Entry 5HQ2 (X-ray diffraction, 4.50 A resolution (low resolution: residue-level contacts below are approximate; hydrogen-bond / salt-bridge calls are withheld)); this record covers chains A and B of the 8 polymer chains in the assembly.

Chain A:
Name: Histone H3.2
Organism: Xenopus laevis
UniProt: P84233 (H32_XENLA); residues 1-135 here correspond to UniProt positions 2-136 (UniProt number = residue number + 1)
Amino-acid sequence (135 residues; row label = number of the first residue in the row):
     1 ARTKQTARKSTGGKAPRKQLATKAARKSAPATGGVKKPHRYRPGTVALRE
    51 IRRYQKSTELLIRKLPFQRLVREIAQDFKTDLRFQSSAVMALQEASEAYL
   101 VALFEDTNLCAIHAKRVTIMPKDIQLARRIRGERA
Unresolved in the structure: 1-36
Construct notes: conflict Ala102 (Gly103 in P84233)

Chain B:
Name: Histone H4
Organism: Xenopus laevis
UniProt: P62799 (H4_XENLA); residues 1-102 here correspond to UniProt positions 2-103 (UniProt number = residue number + 1)
Amino-acid sequence (102 residues; each row starts with the number of its first residue):
     1 SGRGKGGKGLGKGGAKRHRKVLRDNIQGITKPAIRRLARRGGVKRISGLI
    51 YEETRGVLKVFLENVIRDAVTYTEHAKRKTVTAMDVVYALKRQGRTLYGF
   101 GG
Unresolved in the structure: 1-23, 102

Interface between chain A and chain B:
Contacting residue pairs (24; chain A residue first):
  Glu50(A) - Arg39(B)
  Ile51(A) - Arg39(B)
  Tyr54(A) - Arg39(B)
  Tyr54(A) - Arg40(B)
  Leu61(A) - Ala33(B)
  Leu61(A) - Arg36(B)
  Ile62(A) - Ala33(B)
  Leu70(A) - Asn25(B)
  Glu73(A) - Asn25(B)
  Leu82(A) - Lys79(B)
  Arg83(A) - Lys79(B)
  Arg83(A) - Thr80(B)
  Arg83(A) - Val81(B)
  Phe84(A) - Val81(B)
  Gln85(A) - Val81(B)
  Ala88(A) - Thr82(B)
  Ala88(A) - Ala83(B)
  Val101(A) - Leu37(B)
  Val117(A) - Lys44(B)
  Thr118(A) - Arg45(B)
  Ile119(A) - Arg45(B)
  Ile119(A) - Ser47(B)
  Ile119(A) - Ile50(B)
  Met120(A) - Ser47(B)
Interface residues without a listed pair, chain A (26 interface residues in all): Ala47, Gln55, Pro66, Phe78, Ser87, Phe104, Glu105, Asn108, Pro121
Interface residues without a listed pair, chain B (23 interface residues in all): Gly28, Pro32, Ala38, Gly41, Gly42, Ile46, Leu49, Val70

Overview:
Chain A and chain B form an interface of 26 and 23 residues respectively.
Chain A is Histone H3.2 and chain B is Histone H4, both from Xenopus laevis; the structure, Structural model
of Set8 histone H4 Lys20 methyltransferase bound to nucleosome core particle, was determined by X-ray
diffraction.
